Entry 6WZ9 (electron microscopy, 2.80 A resolution); this record covers chains G and I of the 10 polymer chains in the assembly.

# Chain G
Name: Histone H2A
Source organism: Xenopus laevis
Reference sequence: Q6AZJ8 (Q6AZJ8_XENLA); residues 1-129 here correspond to UniProt positions 2-130 (UniProt number = residue number + 1)
Sequence (129 residues; row label = number of the first residue in the row):
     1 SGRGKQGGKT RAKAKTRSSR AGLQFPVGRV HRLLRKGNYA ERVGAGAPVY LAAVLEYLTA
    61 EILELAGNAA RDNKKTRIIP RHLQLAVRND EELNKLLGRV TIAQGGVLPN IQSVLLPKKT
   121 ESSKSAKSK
Unresolved in the structure: 1-10, 117-129

# Chain I
Molecule: 167-nt DNA strand
Source organism: synthetic construct
Sequence (167 nucleotides; each row starts with the number of its first residue; numbers below 1 keep their minus sign (DC-83 is residue -83)):
   -83 CAATACATGC ACAGGATGTA TATATCTGAC ACGTGCCTGG AGACTAGGGA GTAATCCCCT
   -23 TGGCGGTTAA AACGCGGGGG ACAGCGCGTA CGTGCGTTTA AGCGGTGCTA GAGCTGTCTA
    37 CGACCAATTG AGCGGCCTCG GCACCGGGAT TCTCCAGGGC ATCATAG
Unresolved in the structure: -83 to -75, 74-83

# Chain G / chain I interface
Pairs across the interface (15; chain G residue first):
  Arg11(G) with DA43(I), hydrogen bond to the base; DT44(I), hydrogen bond to the sugar
  Lys13(G) with DG46(I), salt bridge to the phosphate
  Arg29(G) with DG48(I), hydrogen bond to the phosphate; DC49(I), salt bridge to the phosphate
  Arg42(G) with DG38(I), hydrogen bond to the sugar; DA39(I), phosphate contact
  Val43(G) with DG38(I), sugar contact; DA39(I), hydrogen bond to the phosphate
  Gly44(G) with DG38(I), phosphate contact
  Ala45(G) with DG38(I), hydrogen bond to the phosphate
  Lys75(G) with DC58(I), phosphate contact
  Thr76(G) with DC58(I), hydrogen bond to the phosphate
  Arg77(G) with DG57(I), hydrogen bond to the sugar; DC58(I), hydrogen bond to the phosphate
Also at the interface, not in a pair above, chain G (13 interface residues in all): Ala14, Thr16, His31
Also at the interface, not in a pair above, chain I (10 interface residues in all): DA47

# In short
13 residues of chain G and 10 residues of chain I are in contact; the contacts include 9 hydrogen bonds and 2
salt bridges. Polar pairs include Arg11(G)-DA43(I), Arg11(G)-DT44(I) and Arg42(G)-DG38(I).
Here chain G is Histone H2A (Xenopus laevis) and chain I is a 167-nt DNA strand (synthetic construct). Entry
6WZ9 (Bridging of double-strand DNA break activates PARP2/HPF1 to modify chromatin) was determined by electron
microscopy together with 6WZ5, 6X0L, 6X0M and 6X0N from the same study.
